Entry 9OU5 (X-ray diffraction, 1.67 A resolution); this record covers chains A and B.

== Chain A (and B) ==
Name: SIS domain protein
From: Salmonella enterica subsp. enterica serovar Typhimurium
Notes: chain B of this document is another copy of the same molecule, construct and numbering; everything in this record applies to it too
Reference sequence: V7IWJ0 (V7IWJ0_SALET); residues -5 to 325 here correspond to UniProt positions 1-331 (UniProt number = residue number + 6)
Sequence (345 residues; each row starts with the number of its first residue; numbers below 1 keep their minus sign (Met-19 is residue -19)):
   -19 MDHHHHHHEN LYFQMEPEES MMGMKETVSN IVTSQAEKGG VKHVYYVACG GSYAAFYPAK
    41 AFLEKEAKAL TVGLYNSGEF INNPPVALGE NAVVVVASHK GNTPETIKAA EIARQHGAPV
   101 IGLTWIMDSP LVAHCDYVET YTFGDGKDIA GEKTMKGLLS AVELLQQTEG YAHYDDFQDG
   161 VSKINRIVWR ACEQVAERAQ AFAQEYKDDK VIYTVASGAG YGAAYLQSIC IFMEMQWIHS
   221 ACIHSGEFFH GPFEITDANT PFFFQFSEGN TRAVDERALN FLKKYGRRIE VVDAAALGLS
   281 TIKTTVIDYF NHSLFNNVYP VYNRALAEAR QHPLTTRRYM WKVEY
Disordered / not traced: -19 to 1, 311-321 (chain B: -19 to 1, 311-323)
Sequence notes: expression tag (-19 to -6); engineered mutation Ala275 (Lys281 in V7IWJ0), Ala276 (Glu282 in V7IWJ0)

== Chain A / chain B interface ==
Pairs across the interface (95; chain A residue first):
  His23(A) - Lys48(B)  hydrogen bond (side chain-backbone)
  Cys29(A) - Glu227(B)
  Cys29(A) - His230(B)
  Gly30(A) - Glu227(B)  hydrogen bond (backbone-side chain)
  Gly30(A) - His230(B)
  Glu44(A) - Pro65(B)
  Lys45(A) - Asn63(B)  hydrogen bond
  Lys45(A) - Pro64(B)  hydrogen bond (side chain-backbone)
  Lys45(A) - Pro65(B)
  Lys45(A) - Val66(B)  hydrogen bond (backbone-backbone)
  Glu46(A) - Val66(B)
  Ala47(A) - Ala67(B)
  Lys48(A) - His23(B)  hydrogen bond (backbone-side chain)
  Lys48(A) - Val66(B)
  Thr51(A) - Thr51(B)
  Tyr55(A) - Glu44(B)
  Asn56(A) - His224(B)
  Asn56(A) - Gly226(B)
  Asn56(A) - Glu227(B)  hydrogen bond
  Gly58(A) - Val254(B)
  Glu59(A) - Gly198(B)  hydrogen bond (side chain-backbone)
  Glu59(A) - His224(B)  salt bridge
  Asn62(A) - Asn250(B)
  Asn62(A) - Ala253(B)
  Asn62(A) - Val254(B)
  Asn63(A) - Lys45(B)  hydrogen bond
  Asn63(A) - Asn250(B)  hydrogen bond
  Asn63(A) - Asp288(B)
  Pro64(A) - Lys45(B)  hydrogen bond (backbone-side chain)
  Pro65(A) - Glu44(B)
  Pro65(A) - Lys45(B)
  Val66(A) - Lys45(B)  hydrogen bond (backbone-backbone)
  Val66(A) - Glu46(B)
  Val66(A) - Lys48(B)
  Ala67(A) - Ala47(B)
  Thr83(A) - His230(B)
  Glu85(A) - His230(B)  salt bridge
  Glu85(A) - Arg257(B)  salt bridge
  Val191(A) - Ile218(B)  hydrophobic
  Tyr193(A) - Ile218(B)
  Tyr193(A) - His219(B)  hydrogen bond (side chain-backbone)
  Gly198(A) - Glu59(B)  hydrogen bond (backbone-side chain)
  Ile209(A) - Pro232(B)
  Phe212(A) - Pro232(B)  hydrophobic
  Phe212(A) - Phe233(B)
  Phe212(A) - Glu234(B)
  Phe212(A) - Thr236(B)
  Met213(A) - Pro232(B)  hydrophobic
  Gln216(A) - Thr236(B)
  Trp217(A) - Thr236(B)  hydrogen bond (backbone-side chain)
  Trp217(A) - Asp237(B)
  Trp217(A) - Ala238(B)
  Ile218(A) - Val191(B)  hydrophobic
  Ile218(A) - Tyr193(B)
  Ile218(A) - Ile218(B)  hydrophobic
  His219(A) - Tyr193(B)  hydrogen bond (backbone-side chain)
  His219(A) - Ser220(B)
  His219(A) - Ala221(B)  hydrogen bond (backbone-backbone)
  His219(A) - Glu234(B)  salt bridge
  Ser220(A) - His219(B)
  Ala221(A) - His219(B)  hydrogen bond (backbone-backbone)
  His224(A) - Asn56(B)
  His224(A) - Glu59(B)  salt bridge
  Gly226(A) - Asn56(B)
  Glu227(A) - Ala28(B)
  Glu227(A) - Cys29(B)
  Glu227(A) - Gly30(B)  hydrogen bond (side chain-backbone)
  Glu227(A) - Tyr33(B)
  Glu227(A) - Asn56(B)
  His230(A) - Cys29(B)
  His230(A) - Gly30(B)
  His230(A) - Thr83(B)
  His230(A) - Glu85(B)  salt bridge
  His230(A) - Glu324(B)  salt bridge
  Pro232(A) - Ile209(B)  hydrophobic
  Pro232(A) - Met213(B)  hydrophobic
  Phe233(A) - Phe212(B)
  Glu234(A) - Phe212(B)
  Glu234(A) - His219(B)  salt bridge
  Thr236(A) - Phe212(B)
  Thr236(A) - Gln216(B)
  Thr236(A) - Trp217(B)  hydrogen bond (side chain-backbone)
  Asp237(A) - Trp217(B)
  Ala238(A) - Trp217(B)
  Asn250(A) - Asn62(B)
  Asn250(A) - Asn63(B)  hydrogen bond
  Ala253(A) - Asn62(B)
  Val254(A) - Gly58(B)
  Val254(A) - Asn62(B)
  Arg257(A) - Glu85(B)  salt bridge
  Asp288(A) - Asn63(B)  hydrogen bond
  Lys322(A) - Gly231(B)
  Lys322(A) - Pro232(B)
  Glu324(A) - Phe229(B)
  Glu324(A) - His230(B)  salt bridge
Interface residues without a listed pair, chain A (59 interface residues in all): Ala28, Tyr33, Leu50, Val52, Gly53, Ser197, Phe229, Thr240, Thr251
Interface residues without a listed pair, chain B (59 interface residues in all): Leu50, Val52, Gly53, Tyr55, Ser197, Thr240, Thr251

== Overview ==
Chain A and chain B each contribute 59 residues to their interface; the contacts include 22 hydrogen bonds and
10 salt bridges. Polar contacts include Glu59(A)-His224(B), Glu85(A)-His230(B) and Glu85(A)-Arg257(B).
Both chains are SIS domain protein (Salmonella enterica subsp. enterica serovar Typhimurium). Entry 9OU5
(Crystal Structure of Salmonella FraB Deglycase, Crystal Form 3) was determined by X-ray diffraction,
deposited together with 9OTJ, 9OTL, 9OTR, 9OTU and 9OU6.
